5MX1 - chain A; structure by X-ray diffraction, 2.17 A resolution.

[Chain A]
Molecule: Chondroadherin
Organism: Homo sapiens
UniProtKB: O15335 (CHAD_HUMAN); numbering as in UniProt (aligned over 20-359)
Chain sequence (342 residues; numbered 18 to 359; the number before each row is that of its first residue):
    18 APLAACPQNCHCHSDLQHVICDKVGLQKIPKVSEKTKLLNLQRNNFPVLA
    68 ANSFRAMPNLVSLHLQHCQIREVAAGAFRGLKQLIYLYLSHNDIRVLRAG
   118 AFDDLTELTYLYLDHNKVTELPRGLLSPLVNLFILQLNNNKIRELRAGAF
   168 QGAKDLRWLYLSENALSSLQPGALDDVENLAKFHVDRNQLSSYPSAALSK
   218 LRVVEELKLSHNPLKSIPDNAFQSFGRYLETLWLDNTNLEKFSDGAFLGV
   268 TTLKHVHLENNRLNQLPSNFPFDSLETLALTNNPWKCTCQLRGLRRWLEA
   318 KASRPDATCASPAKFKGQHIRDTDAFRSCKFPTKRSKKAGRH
Not modelled in the structure: 18-19, 348-359
Sequence notes: expression tag (18-19)
Disulfides: Cys-23/Cys-29, Cys-27/Cys-38, Cys-304/Cys-326
Ion coordination: Ni2+ site 1: His-30 (shared with 1 residue of chain B); Ni2+ site 2: Asp-172 (shared with 1 residue of chain B)
Curated features (UniProtKB/Swiss-Prot):
  - glycosylation: Ser-144 (O-linked (GalNAc...) serine)
What the authors report for this chain:
  - contacts within the chain: Cys-306/Cys-346

[Overview]
From the paper: contacts within the chain involving Cys-304, Cys-326 and Cys-306 among others.
Chain A is Chondroadherin (Homo sapiens); the structure, Crystal structure of human chondroadherin, was
determined by X-ray diffraction together with 5MX0 from the same study.
